PDB entry 5GXQ | X-ray diffraction, 2.85 A resolution | chains B and J of the 10 polymer chains in the assembly

[Chain B]
Molecule: Histone H4
Source organism: Homo sapiens
UniProt: P62805 (H4_HUMAN); residues 0-102 here correspond to UniProt positions 1-103 (UniProt number = residue number + 1)
Amino-acid sequence (106 residues; numbered -3 to 102; the number before each row is that of its first residue; numbers below 1 keep their minus sign (Gly-3 is residue -3)):
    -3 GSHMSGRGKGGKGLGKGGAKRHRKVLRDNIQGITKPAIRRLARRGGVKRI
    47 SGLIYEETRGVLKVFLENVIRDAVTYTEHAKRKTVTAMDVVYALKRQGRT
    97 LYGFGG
Disordered / not traced: -3 to 24
Differences from the reference sequence: expression tag (-3 to -1)
Curated features (UniProtKB/Swiss-Prot):
  - DNA-binding region: Lys16 to Lys20
  - modified residue: Ser1 (N-acetylserine), Arg3 (Asymmetric dimethylarginine), Lys5 (N6-(2-hydroxyisobutyryl)lysine), Lys8 (N6-(2-hydroxyisobutyryl)lysine), Lys12 (N6-(2-hydroxyisobutyryl)lysine), Lys16 (N6-(2-hydroxyisobutyryl)lysine), Lys20 (N6,N6,N6-trimethyllysine), Lys31 (N6-(2-hydroxyisobutyryl)lysine), Lys44 (N6-(2-hydroxyisobutyryl)lysine), Ser47 (Phosphoserine), Tyr51 (Phosphotyrosine), Lys59 (N6-(2-hydroxyisobutyryl)lysine), Lys77 (N6-(2-hydroxyisobutyryl)lysine), Lys79 (N6-(2-hydroxyisobutyryl)lysine), Thr80 (Phosphothreonine), Tyr88 (Phosphotyrosine), Lys91 (N6-(2-hydroxyisobutyryl)lysine)
  - cross-link (Glycyl lysine isopeptide (Lys-Gly)): Lys12 (interchain with G-Cter in SUMO2), Lys20 (interchain with G-Cter in SUMO2), Lys31 (interchain with G-Cter in SUMO2), Lys59 (interchain with G-Cter in SUMO2), Lys79 (interchain with G-Cter in SUMO2), Lys91 (interchain with G-Cter in SUMO2)

[Chain J]
Molecule: 146-nt DNA strand
Source organism: Homo sapiens
Sequence (146 nucleotides; each row starts with the number of its first residue):
   147 ATCAATATCCACCTGCAGATTCTACCAAAAGTGTATTTGGAAACTGCTCC
   197 ATCAAAAGGCATGTTCAGCTGAATTCAGCTGAACATGCCTTTTGATGGAG
   247 CAGTTTCCAAATACACTTTTGGTAGAATCTGCAGGTGGATATTGAT

[Chain B / chain J interface]
Pairs across the interface (13):
  Arg35(B) - DA228(J)  salt bridge to the phosphate
  Arg35(B) - DA229(J)  salt bridge to the phosphate
  Arg45(B) - DT226(J)  base contact
  Arg45(B) - DG227(J)  hydrogen bond to the sugar
  Arg45(B) - DA228(J)  phosphate contact
  Ile46(B) - DG227(J)  sugar contact
  Ile46(B) - DA228(J)  hydrogen bond to the phosphate
  Ser47(B) - DG227(J)  hydrogen bond to the phosphate
  Gly48(B) - DG227(J)  hydrogen bond to the phosphate
  Arg78(B) - DA248(J)  sugar contact
  Lys79(B) - DC247(J)  phosphate contact
  Lys79(B) - DA248(J)  hydrogen bond to the phosphate
  Thr80(B) - DA248(J)  hydrogen bond to the phosphate
Interface residues without a listed pair, chain B (11 interface residues in all): Arg39, Lys44, Lys77

[In short]
The interface between chain B and chain J involves 11 residues on one side and 6 on the other, with 6 hydrogen
bonds and 2 salt bridges. Polar contacts include Arg45(B)-DG227(J), Ile46(B)-DA228(J) and Ser47(B)-DG227(J).
UniProt lists a DNA-binding region on chain B.
Chain B is Histone H4 and chain J is a 146-nt DNA strand, both from Homo sapiens; the structure, The crystal
structure of the nucleosome containing H3.6, was determined by X-ray diffraction together with 5X7X from the
same study.
